Entry 8OFN (X-ray diffraction, 3.48 A resolution); this record covers chains A and B.

# Chain A (and B)
Molecule: Envelope glycoprotein
Organism: Yellow fever virus
Notes: chain B of this document is another copy of the same molecule, construct and numbering; everything in this record applies to it too
UniProtKB: D0VF48 (D0VF48_9FLAV); residues 1-393 here correspond to UniProt positions 7-399 (UniProt number = residue number + 6)
Chain sequence (428 residues; row label = number of the first residue in the row):
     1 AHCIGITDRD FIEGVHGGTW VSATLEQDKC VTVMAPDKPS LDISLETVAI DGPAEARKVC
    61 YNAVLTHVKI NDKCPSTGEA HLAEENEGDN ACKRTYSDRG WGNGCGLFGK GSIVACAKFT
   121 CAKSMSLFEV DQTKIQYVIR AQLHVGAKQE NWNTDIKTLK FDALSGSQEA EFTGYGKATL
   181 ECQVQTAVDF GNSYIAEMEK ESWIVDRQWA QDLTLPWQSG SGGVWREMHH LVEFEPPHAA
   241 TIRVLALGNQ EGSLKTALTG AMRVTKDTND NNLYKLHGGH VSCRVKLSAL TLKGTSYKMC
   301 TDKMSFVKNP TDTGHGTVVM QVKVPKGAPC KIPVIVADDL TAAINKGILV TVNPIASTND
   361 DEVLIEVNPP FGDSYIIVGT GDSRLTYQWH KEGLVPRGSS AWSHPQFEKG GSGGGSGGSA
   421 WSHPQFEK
Unresolved in the structure: 189-191, 393-428
Cystine bridges: Cys3-Cys30, Cys60-Cys121, Cys74-Cys105, Cys92-Cys116, Cys182-Cys283, Cys300-Cys330
Construct notes: expression tag (394-428)
What the authors report for this chain:
  - self-association interface (contacts with another copy of this molecule); pairs are residue here / residue on that copy: Trp101-Lys308, Gln149
  - contacts within the chain: Thr154-Asp155 (hydrogen bond)
  - mutagenesis - S253C: decreased binding to YFV pr

# Interface between chain A and chain B
Residue-residue contacts (7):
  Gln185(A) with Gly260(B)
  Asn192(A) with Asn192(B)
  Ala257(A) with Gln185(B), hydrogen bond (backbone-side chain)
  Gly260(A) with Gln185(B); His280(B), hydrogen bond (backbone-side chain); Ser282(B)
  His280(A) with Gly260(B)
Interface residues without a listed pair, chain A (9 interface residues in all): Asp206, Thr259, Ala261, Ser282
Interface residues without a listed pair, chain B (8 interface residues in all): Thr186, Ala187, Ala257

# Summary
9 residues of chain A and 8 residues of chain B are in contact, with 2 hydrogen bonds. Among the polar pairs
are Ala257(A)-Gln185(B) and Gly260(A)-His280(B). From the paper: S253C of chain A reduces binding to YFV pr; a
self-association interface involving Trp101(A), Gln149(A) and Lys308(A).
Chain A and chain B are both Envelope glycoprotein (Yellow fever virus); the structure, Structure of the
yellow fever virus (Asibi strain) dimeric envelope protein, was determined by X-ray diffraction (same
publication as 6EPK).
